6FR4 - chains A and B; structure by X-ray diffraction, 1.28 A resolution.

== Chain A ==
Molecule: TCR 003 alpha chain
Source organism: Homo sapiens
UniProtKB: Q6NSA1 (Q6NSA1_HUMAN); residues 2-203 here correspond to UniProt positions 22-223 (UniProt number = residue number + 20)
Chain sequence (202 residues; row label = number of the first residue in the row; note: 1 number in that range is skipped by the numbering (no residue carries it; nothing is unmodelled there)):
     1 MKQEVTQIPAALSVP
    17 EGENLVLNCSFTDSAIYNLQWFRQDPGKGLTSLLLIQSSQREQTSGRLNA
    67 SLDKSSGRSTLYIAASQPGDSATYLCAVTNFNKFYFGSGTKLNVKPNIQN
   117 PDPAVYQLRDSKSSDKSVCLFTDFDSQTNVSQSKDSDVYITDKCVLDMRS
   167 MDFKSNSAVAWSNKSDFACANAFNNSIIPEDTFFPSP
Sequence notes: initiating methionine (1); conflict Lys2 (Gln22 in Q6NSA1), Gln3 (Lys23 in Q6NSA1), Thr6 (Glu26 in Q6NSA1), 54 further conflict positions vs the reference (Q6NSA1) not listed; insertion (46)
Cystine bridges: Cys25-Cys92, Cys135-Cys185

== Chain B ==
Molecule: TCR 003 Beta Chain
Source organism: Homo sapiens
Chain sequence (244 residues; numbered 1 to 244; the number before each row is that of its first residue):
     1 MKAGVTQTPRYLIKTRGQQVTLSCSPISGHRSVSWYQQTPGQGLQFLFEY
    51 FSETQRNKGNFPGRFSGRQFSNSRSEMNVSTLELGDSALYLCASSFDSGN
   101 SPLHFGNGTRLTVTEDLNKVFPPEVAVFEPSEAEISHTQKATLVCLATGF
   151 FPDHVELSWWVNGKEVHSGVCTDPQPLKEQPALNDSRYSLSSRLRVSATF
   201 WQNPRNHFRCQVQFYGLSENDEWTQDRAKPVTQIVSAEAWGRAD
Cystine bridges: Cys24-Cys92, Cys145-Cys210

== Chain A / chain B interface ==
Residue-residue contacts (94):
  Tyr33(A) with Gly99(B)
  Asn34(A) with Ser98(B), hydrogen bond (side chain-backbone); Gly99(B), hydrogen bond (side chain-backbone)
  Gln36(A) with Pro102(B); Leu103(B), hydrogen bond (side chain-backbone)
  Phe38(A) with Leu103(B); Phe105(B), hydrophobic
  Gln40(A) with Gln38(B)
  Pro42(A) with Pro174(B)
  Lys44(A) with Asn107(B)
  Gly45(A) with Gly106(B); Asn107(B)
  Leu46(A) with Leu44(B), hydrophobic; Phe105(B)
  Ser48(A) with Pro102(B); Leu103(B)
  Leu51(A) with Asn100(B); Ser101(B); Pro102(B)
  Gln53(A) with Gly99(B), hydrogen bond (side chain-backbone); Asn100(B), hydrogen bond (side chain-backbone)
  Thr95(A) with Ser98(B)
  Asn98(A) with Asn57(B), hydrogen bond (backbone-side chain)
  Lys99(A) with Lys58(B), hydrogen bond (side chain-backbone); Gly59(B); Asn60(B)
  Phe100(A) with Tyr36(B); Phe46(B), hydrophobic; Ser98(B)
  Phe102(A) with Tyr36(B), hydrophobic; Leu44(B), hydrophobic
  Asp118(A) with His137(B), salt bridge; Thr138(B)
  Tyr122(A) with Ser131(B); Ala133(B); Glu134(B); His137(B); Thr138(B)
  Gln123(A) with Ser131(B)
  Leu124(A) with Phe128(B); Glu129(B); Thr142(B); Val144(B), hydrophobic
  Arg125(A) with Phe128(B); Glu129(B), hydrogen bond (backbone-backbone); Pro130(B); Glu132(B), salt bridge; Arg242(B); Asp244(B)
  Ser127(A) with Val127(B); Phe128(B)
  Ser130(A) with Ala126(B); Phe128(B)
  Lys132(A) with Phe128(B); Thr148(B), hydrogen bond
  Val134(A) with Phe128(B), hydrophobic; Leu146(B), hydrophobic
  Leu136(A) with Thr142(B)
  Asp139(A) with Thr138(B); Arg195(B), salt bridge
  Tyr155(A) with Leu177(B), hydrophobic; Glu179(B), hydrogen bond (side chain-backbone)
  Thr157(A) with Asp173(B); Leu177(B); Ser191(B), hydrogen bond; Arg193(B), hydrogen bond
  Asp158(A) with Arg193(B), hydrogen bond (backbone-side chain)
  Cys160(A) with Cys171(B), disulfide; Thr172(B); Arg193(B)
  Val161(A) with Cys171(B), hydrogen bond (backbone-side chain)
  Leu162(A) with Gly169(B); Val170(B); Arg195(B)
  Asp163(A) with Ser168(B); Gly169(B), hydrogen bond (backbone-backbone)
  Met164(A) with Lys140(B); Arg195(B); Val196(B); Ser197(B)
  Arg165(A) with His167(B); Ser168(B)
  Met167(A) with Ser197(B)
  Phe169(A) with Lys140(B); Arg195(B)
  Ser171(A) with Arg195(B), hydrogen bond
  Ser173(A) with Arg193(B), hydrogen bond
  Val175(A) with Ser191(B); Arg193(B)
  Trp177(A) with Leu146(B), hydrophobic; Leu177(B), hydrophobic; Ser189(B)
  Phe199(A) with His137(B)
  Pro201(A) with Ala133(B), hydrophobic
Interface residues without a listed pair, chain A (51 interface residues in all): Phe97, Lys107, Ser129, Thr138, Ile156, Ala174
Interface residues without a listed pair, chain B (56 interface residues in all): Glu49, Leu89, Leu91, Glu124, Gln175
Inter-chain disulfides: Cys160(A)-Cys171(B)

== Summary ==
The interface between chain A and chain B involves 51 residues on one side and 56 on the other, with 1
disulfide bond, 17 hydrogen bonds and 3 salt bridges. Polar pairs include Asp118(A)-His137(B),
Arg125(A)-Glu132(B) and Asp139(A)-Arg195(B).
Chain A is TCR 003 alpha chain and chain B is TCR 003 Beta Chain, both from Homo sapiens; the structure, 003
TCR Study of CDR Loop Flexibility, was determined by X-ray diffraction together with 6EH4, 6EH5, 6EH8, 6EH9,
6FR3, 6FR5 and 3 further entries from the same study.
